1LW1 - chains A and B of the 3 polymer chains in the assembly; structure by X-ray diffraction, 2.30 A resolution.

# Chain A (and B)
Molecule: Alkylhydroperoxidase D
Source organism: Mycobacterium tuberculosis
Notes: chain B of this document is another copy of the same molecule, construct and numbering; everything in this record applies to it too
UniProt: P0A5N4 (AHPD_MYCTU); residue numbers follow UniProt; this construct covers 1-177
Chain sequence (177 residues; each row starts with the number of its first residue):
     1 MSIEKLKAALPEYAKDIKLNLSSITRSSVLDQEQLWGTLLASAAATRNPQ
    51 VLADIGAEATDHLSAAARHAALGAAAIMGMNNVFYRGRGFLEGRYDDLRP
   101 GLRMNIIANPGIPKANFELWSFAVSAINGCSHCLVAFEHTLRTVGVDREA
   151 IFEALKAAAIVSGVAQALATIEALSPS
Unresolved in the structure: 1-2 (chain B: 1-2, 176-177)
Differences from the reference sequence: engineered mutation F137 (His in P0A5N4)

# How chain A and chain B interact
Residue-residue contacts (66):
  E12(A) with H69(B)
  Y13(A) with H69(B); L72(B), hydrophobic; G73(B)
  D16(A) with I77(B); R103(B), salt bridge; M104(B), hydrogen bond (side chain-backbone); N105(B), hydrogen bond (side chain-backbone); I106(B), hydrogen bond (side chain-backbone)
  I17(A) with A76(B)
  L19(A) with R103(B)
  N20(A) with M80(B); L102(B); R103(B), hydrogen bond (side chain-backbone)
  F122(A) with L91(B), hydrophobic
  A126(A) with R86(B), hydrogen bond (backbone-side chain)
  I127(A) with R86(B), hydrogen bond (backbone-side chain)
  N128(A) with R86(B)
  G129(A) with R86(B)
  S131(A) with F90(B)
  L134(A) with G87(B); F90(B), hydrophobic; L91(B), hydrophobic
  V135(A) with F90(B); E92(B)
  E138(A) with L91(B); R94(B), salt bridge; Y95(B), hydrogen bond
  R142(A) with R94(B); Y95(B)
  R148(A) with R94(B), hydrogen bond (side chain-backbone); Y95(B); D97(B), salt bridge; L98(B)
  I151(A) with Y95(B)
  F152(A) with F84(B), hydrophobic; Y95(B), hydrophobic; L98(B), hydrophobic; R99(B); P100(B), hydrophobic
  L155(A) with F84(B), hydrophobic; R88(B)
  K156(A) with P100(B), hydrogen bond (side chain-backbone)
  A159(A) with G79(B); M80(B); V83(B), hydrophobic; F84(B)
  I160(A) with M80(B); L102(B), hydrophobic
  S162(A) with G79(B), hydrogen bond (side chain-backbone); V83(B)
  G163(A) with A76(B); G79(B); M80(B)
  A165(A) with R47(B)
  Q166(A) with A44(B); A45(B); R47(B); A75(B); A76(B)
  T170(A) with A44(B); L52(B)
  A173(A) with P49(B), hydrophobic; L52(B), hydrophobic
  L174(A) with L52(B), hydrophobic; L72(B), hydrophobic
Other interface residues (no listed pair), chain A (37 interface residues in all): A14, K15, T46, C130, E149, A158, A167
Other interface residues (no listed pair), chain B (35 interface residues in all): A53, R68, G101

# Summary
37 residues of chain A and 35 residues of chain B are in contact, with 10 hydrogen bonds and 3 salt bridges.
Polar pairs include D16(A)-R103(B), E138(A)-R94(B) and R148(A)-D97(B).
Both chains are Alkylhydroperoxidase D (Mycobacterium tuberculosis). Entry 1LW1 (Crystal Structure Of
Mycobacterium Tuberculosis Alkylperoxidase Ahpd H137F mutant) was determined by X-ray diffraction (same
publication as 1ME5).
